Entry 8QKT (X-ray diffraction, 3.26 A resolution); this record covers chains HHH and JJJ of the 10 polymer chains in the assembly.

Chain HHH:
Protein: Histone H2B type 1-J
From: Homo sapiens
Reference sequence: P06899 (H2B1J_HUMAN); residues 26-122 here correspond to UniProt positions 30-126 (UniProt number = residue number + 4)
Amino-acid sequence (97 residues; numbered 26 to 122; the number before each row is that of its first residue):
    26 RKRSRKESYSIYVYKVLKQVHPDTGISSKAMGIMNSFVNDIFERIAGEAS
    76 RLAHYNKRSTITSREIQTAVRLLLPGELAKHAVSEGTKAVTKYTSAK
Curated features (UniProtKB/Swiss-Prot):
  - modified residue: Lys31 (N6-(2-hydroxyisobutyryl)lysine), Glu32 (PolyADP-ribosyl glutamic acid), Ser33 (Phosphoserine), Lys40 (N6-(2-hydroxyisobutyryl)lysine), Lys43 (N6-(2-hydroxyisobutyryl)lysine), Lys54 (N6,N6-dimethyllysine), Arg76 (Dimethylated arginine), Lys82 (N6,N6,N6-trimethyllysine), Arg83 (Omega-N-methylarginine), Arg89 (Omega-N-methylarginine), Lys105 (N6-(2-hydroxyisobutyryl)lysine), Thr112 (Phosphothreonine), Lys113 (N6-(2-hydroxyisobutyryl)lysine), Lys117 (N6-(2-hydroxyisobutyryl)lysine)
  - glycosylation: Ser109 (O-linked (GlcNAc) serine)
  - cross-link (Glycyl lysine isopeptide (Lys-Gly)): Lys31 (interchain with G-Cter in ubiquitin), Lys117 (interchain with G-Cter in ubiquitin)

Chain JJJ:
Molecule: 167-nt DNA strand
From: synthetic construct
Sequence (167 nucleotides; each row starts with the number of its first residue; numbers below 1 keep their minus sign (DA-83 is residue -83)):
   -83 ATCTTTTTTTTTTCACAATCCCGGTGCCGAGGCCGCTCAATTGGTCGTAG
   -33 ACAGCTCTAGCACCGCTTAAACGCACGTACGGATTCCGTACGTGCGTTTA
    17 AGCGGTGCTAGAGCTGTCTACGACCAATTGAGCGGCCTCGGCACCGGGAT
    67 TGTGAAAAAAAAAAGAT

Interface between chain HHH and chain JJJ:
Contacting residue pairs (13; chain HHH residue first):
  Arg30(HHH) - DA-45(JJJ)  salt bridge to the phosphate
  Glu32(HHH) - DA-45(JJJ)  sugar contact
  Tyr39(HHH) - DG-53(JJJ)  hydrogen bond to the phosphate
  Gly50(HHH) - DG-53(JJJ)  phosphate contact
  Ile51(HHH) - DG-53(JJJ)  hydrogen bond to the phosphate
  Ser52(HHH) - DA-54(JJJ)  phosphate contact
  Ser53(HHH) - DA-54(JJJ)  hydrogen bond to the phosphate
  Arg83(HHH) - DG-34(JJJ)  salt bridge to the phosphate
  Arg83(HHH) - DA-33(JJJ)  salt bridge to the phosphate
  Ser84(HHH) - DA-35(JJJ)  sugar contact
  Ser84(HHH) - DG-34(JJJ)  hydrogen bond to the phosphate
  Thr85(HHH) - DA-35(JJJ)  hydrogen bond to the phosphate
  Thr85(HHH) - DG-34(JJJ)  hydrogen bond to the phosphate
Also at the interface, not in a pair above, chain HHH (11 interface residues in all): Arg28
Also at the interface, not in a pair above, chain JJJ (7 interface residues in all): DT-47

In short:
Chain HHH and chain JJJ form an interface of 11 and 7 residues respectively, with 6 hydrogen bonds and 3 salt
bridges. Polar pairs include Tyr39(HHH)-DG-53(JJJ), Ile51(HHH)-DG-53(JJJ) and Ser53(HHH)-DA-54(JJJ).
Chain HHH is Histone H2B type 1-J (Homo sapiens) and chain JJJ is a 167-nt DNA strand (synthetic construct);
the structure, Structure of a nucleosome composed of a palindromic 167-base pair blunt-ended DNA fragment, was
determined by X-ray diffraction.
